PDB entry 5KST | X-ray diffraction, 2.76 A resolution | chains A and D of the 4 polymer chains in the assembly

Chain A (and D):
Molecule: 5'-nucleotidase SurE
Organism: Xylella fastidiosa (strain 9a5c)
Notes: EC 3.1.3.5; chain D of this document is another copy of the same molecule, construct and numbering; everything in this record applies to it too
UniProtKB: Q9PF20 (SURE_XYLFA); numbering as in UniProt (aligned over 1-262)
Amino-acid sequence (270 residues; row label = number of the first residue in the row):
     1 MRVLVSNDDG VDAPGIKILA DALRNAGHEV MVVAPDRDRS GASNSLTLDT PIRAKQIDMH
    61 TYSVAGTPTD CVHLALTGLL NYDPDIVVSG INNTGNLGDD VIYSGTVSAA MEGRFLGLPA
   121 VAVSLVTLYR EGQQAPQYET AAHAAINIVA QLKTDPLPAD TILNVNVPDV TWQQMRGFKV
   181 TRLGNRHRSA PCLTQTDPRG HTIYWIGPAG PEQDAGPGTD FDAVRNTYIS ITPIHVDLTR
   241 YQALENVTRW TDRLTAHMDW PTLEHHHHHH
Disordered / not traced: 130-131, 260-270 (chain D: 131-134, 260-270)
Differences from the reference sequence: expression tag (263-270)
Swiss-Prot annotation at these positions:
  - binding site (a divalent metal cation): Asp8, Asp9, Ser40, Asn92
Metal / ion sites: Mn2+: Asp8, Asp9, Ser40, Asn92 (together with phosphate ion)

Chain A / chain D interface:
Residue-residue contacts (20; chain A residue first):
  Asp49(A) - Arg53(D)  salt bridge
  Thr50(A) - Thr50(D)
  Thr50(A) - Pro51(D)
  Pro51(A) - Thr50(D)
  Pro51(A) - Pro51(D)
  Arg53(A) - Leu48(D)
  Arg53(A) - Asp49(D)  salt bridge
  Tyr129(A) - His201(D)  hydrogen bond (backbone-side chain)
  Leu193(A) - Pro198(D)  hydrophobic
  Gln195(A) - Pro198(D)
  Asp197(A) - Trp205(D)
  Pro198(A) - Leu193(D)  hydrophobic
  Pro198(A) - Trp205(D)
  His201(A) - Tyr129(D)
  Ile203(A) - Trp205(D)  hydrophobic
  Trp205(A) - Asp197(D)
  Trp205(A) - Pro198(D)  hydrophobic
  Trp205(A) - Ile203(D)  hydrophobic
  Ile206(A) - Arg199(D)  hydrogen bond (backbone-side chain)
  Gly207(A) - Arg199(D)
Also at the interface, not in a pair above, chain A (15 interface residues in all): Pro208
Also at the interface, not in a pair above, chain D (14 interface residues in all): Gln195

Summary:
15 residues of chain A and 14 residues of chain D are in contact; the contacts include 2 hydrogen bonds and 2
salt bridges. Polar pairs include Asp49(A)-Arg53(D), Tyr129(A)-His201(D) and Ile206(A)-Arg199(D). From
UniProt: 4 divalent metal cation-binding residues on chain A.
Both chains are 5'-nucleotidase SurE (Xylella fastidiosa (strain 9a5c)). Entry 5KST (Stationary phase Survival
protein E (SurE) from Xylella fastidiosa- XfSurE-TSAmp (Tetramer Smaller - crystallization with 3'AMP)) was
determined by X-ray diffraction, deposited together with 5KSQ, 5KSR and 5KSS.
